6ZY8 - chains A and C of the 6 polymer chains in the assembly; structure by electron microscopy, 7.40 A resolution (low resolution: residue-level contacts below are approximate; hydrogen-bond / salt-bridge calls are withheld).

Chain A:
Molecule: DNA topoisomerase 2-alpha
Organism: Homo sapiens
Notes: EC 5.6.2.2
UniProtKB: P11388 (TOP2A_HUMAN); numbering as in UniProt (aligned over 1-1531)
Chain sequence (1531 residues; numbered 1 to 1531; the number before each row is that of its first residue):
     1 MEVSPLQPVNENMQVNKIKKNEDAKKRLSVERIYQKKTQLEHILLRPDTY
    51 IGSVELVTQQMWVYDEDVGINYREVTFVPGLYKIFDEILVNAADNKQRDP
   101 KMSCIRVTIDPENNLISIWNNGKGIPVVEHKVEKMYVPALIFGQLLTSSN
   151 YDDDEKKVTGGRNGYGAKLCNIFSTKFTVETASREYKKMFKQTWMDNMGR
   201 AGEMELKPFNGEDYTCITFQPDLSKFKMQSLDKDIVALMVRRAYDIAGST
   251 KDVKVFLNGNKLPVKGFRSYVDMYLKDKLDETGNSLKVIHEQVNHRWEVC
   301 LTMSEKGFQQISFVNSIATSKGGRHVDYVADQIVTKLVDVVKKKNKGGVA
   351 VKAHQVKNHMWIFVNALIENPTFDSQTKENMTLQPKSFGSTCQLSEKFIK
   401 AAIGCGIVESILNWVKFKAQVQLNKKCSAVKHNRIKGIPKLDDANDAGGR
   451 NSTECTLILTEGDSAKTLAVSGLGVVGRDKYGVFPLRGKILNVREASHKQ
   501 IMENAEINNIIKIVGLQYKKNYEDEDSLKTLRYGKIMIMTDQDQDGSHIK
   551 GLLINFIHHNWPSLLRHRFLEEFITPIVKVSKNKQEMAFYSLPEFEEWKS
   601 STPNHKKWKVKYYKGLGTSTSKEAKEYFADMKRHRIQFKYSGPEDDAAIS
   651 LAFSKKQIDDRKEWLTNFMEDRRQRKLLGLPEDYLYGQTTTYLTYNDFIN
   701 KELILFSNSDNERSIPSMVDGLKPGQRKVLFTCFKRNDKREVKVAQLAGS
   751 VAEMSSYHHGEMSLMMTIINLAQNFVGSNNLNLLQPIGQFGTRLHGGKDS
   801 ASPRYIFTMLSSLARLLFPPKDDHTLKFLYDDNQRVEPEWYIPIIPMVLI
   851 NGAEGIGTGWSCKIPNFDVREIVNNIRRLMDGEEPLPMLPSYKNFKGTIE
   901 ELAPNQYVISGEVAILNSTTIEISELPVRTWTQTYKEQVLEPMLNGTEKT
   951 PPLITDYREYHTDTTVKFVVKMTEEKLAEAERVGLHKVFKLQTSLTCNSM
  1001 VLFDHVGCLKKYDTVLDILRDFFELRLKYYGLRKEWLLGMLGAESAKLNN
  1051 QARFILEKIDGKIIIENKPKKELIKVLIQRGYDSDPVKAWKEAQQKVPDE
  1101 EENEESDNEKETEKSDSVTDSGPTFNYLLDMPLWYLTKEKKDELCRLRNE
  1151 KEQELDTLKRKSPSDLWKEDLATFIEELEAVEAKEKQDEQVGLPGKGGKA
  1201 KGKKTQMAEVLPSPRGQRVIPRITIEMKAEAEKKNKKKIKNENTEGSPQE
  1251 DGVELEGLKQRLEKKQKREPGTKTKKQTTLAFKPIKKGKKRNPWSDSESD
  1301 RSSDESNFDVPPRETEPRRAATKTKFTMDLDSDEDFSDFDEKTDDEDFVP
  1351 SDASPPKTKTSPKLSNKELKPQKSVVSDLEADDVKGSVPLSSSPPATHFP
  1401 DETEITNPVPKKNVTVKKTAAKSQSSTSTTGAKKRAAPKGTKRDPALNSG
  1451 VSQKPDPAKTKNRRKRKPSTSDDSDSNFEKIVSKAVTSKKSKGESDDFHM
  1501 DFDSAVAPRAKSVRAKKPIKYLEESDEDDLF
Disordered / not traced: 1-28, 346-350, 1098-1120, 1216-1531
Residues lining bound ligands:
  - AMP-PNP (ANP; phosphoaminophosphonic acid-adenylate ester): Glu-87, Asn-91, Asp-94, Arg-98, Asn-120, Ile-125, Ile-141, Phe-142, Thr-147, Ser-148, Ser-149, Asn-150, Gly-161, Arg-162, Asn-163, Gly-164, Tyr-165, Gly-166, Ala-167, Lys-168, Thr-215, Ile-217, Lys-378
  - Etoposide (EVP; (5S,5aR,8aR,9R)-9-(4-hydroxy-3,5-dimethoxyphenyl)-8-oxo-5,5a,6,8,8a,9-hexahydrofuro[3',4':6,7]naphtho[2,3-d][1,3]dioxol -5-yl 4,6-O-[(1R)-ethylidene]-beta-D-glucopyranoside): Gly-462, Asp-463, Arg-487, Met-762, Met-766
Swiss-Prot annotation at these positions:
  - region: Lys-342 to Lys-344 (Interaction with DNA), Lys-990 to Ser-999 (Interaction with DNA), Lys-1433 to Lys-1439 (Interaction with PLSCR1)
  - motif: Ile-1018 to Lys-1028 (Nuclear export signal)
  - active site: Tyr-805 (O-(5'-phospho-DNA)-tyrosine intermediate)
  - binding site (ATP): Asn-91, Asn-120, Ser-148 to Asn-150, Gly-161 to Lys-168, Gln-376 to Lys-378
  - binding site (Mg(2+)): Glu-461, Asp-541, Asp-543
  - site: Lys-489 (Interaction with DNA), Asn-492 (Interaction with DNA), Arg-661 (Interaction with DNA), Lys-662 (Interaction with DNA), Lys-723 (Interaction with DNA), Tyr-757 (Interaction with DNA), Ser-763 (Interaction with DNA), Arg-804 (Transition state stabilizer), Ile-856 (Important for DNA bending), Trp-931 (Interaction with DNA)
  - modified residue: Met-1 (N-acetylmethionine), Ser-4 (Phosphoserine), Thr-282 (Phosphothreonine), Ser-1106 (Phosphoserine), Thr-1205 (Phosphothreonine), Ser-1213 (Phosphoserine), Thr-1244 (Phosphothreonine), Ser-1247 (Phosphoserine), Ser-1295 (Phosphoserine), Ser-1297 (Phosphoserine), Ser-1299 (Phosphoserine), Ser-1302 (Phosphoserine), Thr-1327 (Phosphothreonine), Ser-1332 (Phosphoserine), Ser-1337 (Phosphoserine), Thr-1343 (Phosphothreonine), Ser-1351 (Phosphoserine), Ser-1354 (Phosphoserine), Ser-1374 (Phosphoserine), Ser-1377 (Phosphoserine) and 15 more in UniProt
  - cross-link (Glycyl lysine isopeptide (Lys-Gly)): Lys-17 (interchain with G-Cter in SUMO2), Lys-156 (interchain with G-Cter in SUMO2), Lys-157 (interchain with G-Cter in SUMO2), Lys-261 (interchain with G-Cter in SUMO2), Lys-352 (interchain with G-Cter in SUMO2), Lys-386 (interchain with G-Cter in SUMO2), Lys-397 (interchain with G-Cter in SUMO2), Lys-416 (interchain with G-Cter in SUMO2), Lys-418 (interchain with G-Cter in SUMO2), Lys-425 (interchain with G-Cter in SUMO2), Lys-440 (interchain with G-Cter in SUMO2), Lys-466 (interchain with G-Cter in SUMO2), Lys-480 (interchain with G-Cter in SUMO2), Lys-529 (interchain with G-Cter in SUMO2), Lys-584 (interchain with G-Cter in SUMO2), Lys-599 (interchain with G-Cter in SUMO2), Lys-614 (interchain with G-Cter in SUMO2), Lys-622 (interchain with G-Cter in SUMO2), Lys-625 (interchain with G-Cter in SUMO2), Lys-632 (interchain with G-Cter in SUMO2) and 24 more in UniProt
  - natural variant: Arg-450 (R450Q: In teniposide (VM-26) resistant cells), Arg-487 (R487K: In amsacrine resistant cells)
  - mutagenesis: Lys-342 to Lys-344 (Reduced enzyme activity; abolishes stimulation of ATPase activity upon DNA binding; Strongly reduced enzyme activity; abolishes stimulation of ATPase activity upon DNA binding), Glu-461 (E461A/C: Impairs bending of target DNA. Strongly reduced DNA cleavage), Asp-541 (D541A/C: Impairs bending of target DNA. Strongly reduced DNA cleavage), Asp-543 (D543A/C: Impairs bending of target DNA. Strongly reduced DNA cleavage), Asp-545 (D545A/C: Strongly reduced DNA cleavage), Ser-1469 (S1469A: Abolishes binding to the antibody MPM2)

Chain C:
Molecule: 13-nt DNA strand
Sequence (13 nucleotides; each row starts with the number of its first residue):
     1 GAGGATGACGATG

Interface between chain A and chain C:
Contacting residue pairs (23; chain A residue first):
  Gly-488(A) / DG13(C)
  Lys-489(A) / DT12(C)
  Lys-489(A) / DG13(C)
  Ser-497(A) / DT6(C)
  Asp-545(A) / DG13(C)
  Arg-713(A) / DT12(C)
  Lys-723(A) / DA11(C)
  Tyr-757(A) / DT12(C)
  His-758(A) / DG13(C)
  His-759(A) / DT12(C)
  His-759(A) / DG13(C)
  Ser-763(A) / DA11(C)
  Ser-763(A) / DT12(C)
  Met-766(A) / DT12(C)
  Thr-767(A) / DA11(C)
  Asn-770(A) / DA11(C)
  Lys-798(A) / DG10(C)
  Glu-854(A) / DC9(C)
  Glu-854(A) / DG10(C)
  Ile-856(A) / DC9(C)
  Ile-856(A) / DG10(C)
  Arg-929(A) / DA8(C)
  Arg-929(A) / DC9(C)

In short:
17 residues of chain A face 7 of chain C across their interface. Ligands of chain A: AMP-PNP and Etoposide.
UniProt lists active-site residue Tyr-805(A), 16 ATP-binding residues, 3 Mg2+-binding residues and 8
mutagenesis sites on chain A.
Here chain A is DNA topoisomerase 2-alpha (Homo sapiens) and chain C is a 13-nt DNA strand. Entry 6ZY8
(Cryo-EM structure of the entire Human topoisomerase II alpha in State 2) was determined by electron
microscopy together with 6ZY5, 6ZY6 and 6ZY7 from the same study.
